1RSC - chains C and E of the 16 polymer chains in the assembly; structure by X-ray diffraction, 2.30 A resolution.

[Chain C (and E)]
Protein: Ribulose 1,5 bisphosphate carboxylase/oxygenase (large chain)
Organism: Synechococcus elongatus
Notes: EC 4.1.1.39; chain E of this document is another copy of the same molecule, construct and numbering; everything in this record applies to it too
UniProt: P00880 (RBL_SYNP6); residues 4-475 here correspond to UniProt positions 1-472 (UniProt number = residue number - 3)
Sequence (472 residues; each row starts with the number of its first residue):
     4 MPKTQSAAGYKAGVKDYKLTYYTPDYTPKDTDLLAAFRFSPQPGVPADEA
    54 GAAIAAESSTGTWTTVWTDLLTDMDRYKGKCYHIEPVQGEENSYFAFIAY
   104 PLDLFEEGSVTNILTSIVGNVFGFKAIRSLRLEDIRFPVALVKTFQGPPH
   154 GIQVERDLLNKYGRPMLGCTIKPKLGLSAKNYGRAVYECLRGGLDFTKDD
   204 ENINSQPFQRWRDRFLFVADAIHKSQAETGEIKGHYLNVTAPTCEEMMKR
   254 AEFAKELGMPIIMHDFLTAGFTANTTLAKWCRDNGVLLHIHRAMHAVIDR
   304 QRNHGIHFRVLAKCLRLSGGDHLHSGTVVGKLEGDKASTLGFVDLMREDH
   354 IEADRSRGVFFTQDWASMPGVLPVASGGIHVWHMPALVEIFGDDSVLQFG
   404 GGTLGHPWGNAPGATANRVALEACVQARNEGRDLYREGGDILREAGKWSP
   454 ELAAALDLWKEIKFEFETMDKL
Unresolved in the structure: 4-8
Residues lining bound ligands:
  - xylulose-1,5-bisphosphate (XBP), molecule 1: E60, T65, W66, N123
  - xylulose-1,5-bisphosphate (XBP), molecule 2: K175, K177, K201, D203, E204, H294, R295, H298, H327, G329, K334, L335, S379, G380, G381, Q401, F402, G403, G404
Curated features (UniProtKB/Swiss-Prot):
  - motif: E464 to E470 (Interacts with RbcX2)
  - active site (Proton acceptor): K175, H294
  - binding site (substrate): N123, T173, K177, R295, H327, S379
  - binding site (Mg(2+)): K201, D203, E204
  - site: K334 (Transition state stabilizer)
  - modified residue: K201 (N6-carboxylysine)

[How chain C and chain E interact]
Pairs across the interface (14):
  K146(C) - P210(E)
  Q156(C) - S181(E)
  V157(C) - D216(E)
  D160(C) - K183(E)
  D160(C) - F220(E)
  L161(C) - L219(E)  hydrophobic
  Y165(C) - K183(E)  hydrogen bond
  R285(C) - R213(E)
  R285(C) - R215(E)
  D286(C) - R215(E)
  D286(C) - K252(E)  salt bridge
  N287(C) - R215(E)
  G288(C) - R215(E)
  S370(C) - P210(E)
Other interface residues (no listed pair), chain C (12 interface residues in all): H153

[In short]
12 residues of chain C and 9 residues of chain E are in contact; the contacts include 1 hydrogen bond and 1
salt bridge. Among the polar pairs are D286(C)-K252(E) and Y165(C)-K183(E). Bound to chain C:
xylulose-1,5-bisphosphate.
Both chains are Ribulose 1,5 bisphosphate carboxylase/oxygenase (large chain) (Synechococcus elongatus). Entry
1RSC (Structure of an effector induced inactivated state of ribulose bisphosphate carboxylase(slash)oxygenase:
the binary complex between enzyme ...) was determined by X-ray diffraction.
